PDB entry 5WHK | X-ray diffraction, 2.50 A resolution | chains L and A of the 4 polymer chains in the assembly

# Chain L
Molecule: DX-2507 Fab light chain
From: Homo sapiens
UniProt: Q6NS95 (Q6NS95_HUMAN); residues 99-216 here correspond to UniProt positions 117-234 (UniProt number = residue number + 18)
Chain sequence (216 residues; row label = number of the first residue in the row):
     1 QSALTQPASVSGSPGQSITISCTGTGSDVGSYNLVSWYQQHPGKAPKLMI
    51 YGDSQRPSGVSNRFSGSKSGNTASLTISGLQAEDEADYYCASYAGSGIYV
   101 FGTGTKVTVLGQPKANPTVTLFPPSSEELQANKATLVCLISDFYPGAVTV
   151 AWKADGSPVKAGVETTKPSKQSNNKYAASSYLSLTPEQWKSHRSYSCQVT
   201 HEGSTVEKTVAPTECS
Disordered / not traced: 213-216
Cystine bridges: Cys22-Cys90, Cys138-Cys197
Reported in the primary citation:
  - conformationally variable residues (loop rearrangement): Val29

# Chain A
Molecule: IgG receptor FcRn large subunit p51
From: Homo sapiens
UniProt: P55899 (FCGRN_HUMAN); residues -22 to 274 here correspond to UniProt positions 1-297 (UniProt number = residue number + 23)
Chain sequence (297 residues; row label = number of the first residue in the row; numbers below 1 keep their minus sign (Met-22 is residue -22)):
   -22 MGVPRPQPWALGLLLFLLPGSLGAESHLSLLYHLTAVSSPAPGTPAFWVS
    28 GWLGPQQYLSYNSLRGEAEPCGAWVWENQVSWYWEKETTDLRIKEKLFLE
    78 AFKALGGKGPYTLQGLLGCELGPDNTSVPTAKFALNGEEFMNFDLKQGTW
   128 GGDWPEALAISQRWQQQDKAANKELTFLLFSCPHRLREHLERGRGNLEWK
   178 EPPSMRLKARPSSPGFSVLTCSAFSFYPPELQLRFLRNGLAAGTGQGDFG
   228 PNSDGSFHASSSLTVKSGDEHHYCCIVQHAGLAQPLRVELESPAKSS
Disordered / not traced: -22 to 3, 52-56, 168-175, 271-274
UniProt features mapped onto this chain:
  - region: Glu268 to Ser274 (Connecting peptide)
  - glycosylation: Asn102 (N-linked (GlcNAc...) asparagine)
Cystine bridges: Cys96-Cys159, Cys198-Cys252
Residues lining bound ligands:
  - N-cyclohexyltaurine (NHE; 2-[N-cyclohexylamino]ethane sulfonic acid), molecule 1: Tyr9, Leu11, Tyr60, Lys63, Glu64, Asp67, Leu68, Lys71, Leu94, Phe154, Ser158, Arg162
  - N-cyclohexyltaurine (NHE), molecule 2: Ala23, Tyr38, Ser40, Gly43, Arg69, Glu72, Leu76
Reported in the primary citation:
  - conformationally variable residues (side-chain flip): Trp131
  - specificity-determining residues: Leu135 (proposed by the authors, not directly observed)

# How chain L and chain A interact
Residue-residue contacts (22):
  Gly30(L) with Asn113(A), hydrogen bond (backbone-side chain)
  Ser31(L) with Gly86(A); Asn113(A)
  Tyr32(L) with Tyr88(A), hydrophobic; Leu112(A); Asn113(A); Glu133(A)
  Leu34(L) with Leu82(A); Gly83(A); Gly84(A); Tyr88(A)
  Asp53(L) with Gly84(A); Lys85(A)
  Lys68(L) with Lys85(A), hydrogen bond (backbone-side chain)
  Tyr93(L) with Trp131(A); Pro132(A); Glu133(A), hydrogen bond
  Gly95(L) with Glu133(A)
  Ser96(L) with Trp131(A); Glu133(A), hydrogen bond (backbone-side chain)
  Gly97(L) with Trp131(A)
  Tyr99(L) with Pro132(A)
Also at the interface, not in a pair above, chain L (13 interface residues in all): Gly52, Ser69
Also at the interface, not in a pair above, chain A (13 interface residues in all): Pro87, Glu115
The authors on this interface:
  - specific contacts: Tyr32(L)-Tyr88(A), Tyr32(L)-Leu112(A), Tyr93(L)-Glu133(A) (hydrogen bond), Gly95(L)-Glu133(A), Ser96(L)-Glu115(A) (water-mediated contact)
  - epitope / paratope residues, chain L: Tyr32(L), Leu34(L), Lys68(L), Tyr93(L), Gly95(L), Ser96(L)
  - epitope / paratope residues, chain A: Ala81(A), Leu82(A), Lys85(A), Tyr88(A), Leu112(A), Asn113(A), Glu115(A), Gly129(A), Trp131(A), Pro132(A), Glu133(A)

# Overview
The chain L/chain A interface involves 13 residues from each chain, with 4 hydrogen bonds. Polar contacts
include Gly30(L)-Asn113(A), Lys68(L)-Lys85(A) and Tyr93(L)-Glu133(A). The paper describes contacts between
Tyr32(L) and Tyr88(A), Tyr32(L) and Leu112(A) and Gly95(L) and Glu133(A); a hydrogen bond between Tyr93(L) and
Glu133(A); a water-mediated contact between Ser96(L) and Glu115(A). From the paper: epitope/paratope residues
Tyr32(L), Leu34(L) and Ala81(A) among others; the specificity determinant Leu135(A).
Chain L is DX-2507 Fab light chain and chain A is IgG receptor FcRn large subunit p51, both from Homo sapiens;
the structure, Crystal structure of Fab fragment of antibody DX-2507 bound to FcRn-B2M, was determined by
X-ray diffraction together with 5WHJ from the same study.
